PDB entry 5A2I | X-ray diffraction, 1.88 A resolution | chains H and P

== Chain H ==
Name: Ig lambda-1 chain V region S43
From: Mus musculus
Reference sequence: chimeric construct of P01801, P01727: residues 6-113 from P01801 (HV32_MOUSE) positions 6-117 (offset varies); residues 1002-1107 from P01727 positions 20-129 (offset varies)
Chain sequence (244 residues; each row starts with the number of its first residue; note: 873 numbers in that range are skipped by the numbering (no residue carries them; nothing is unmodelled there); a row labelled like 52A-52C holds insertion residues (52A, then the next letters in order)):
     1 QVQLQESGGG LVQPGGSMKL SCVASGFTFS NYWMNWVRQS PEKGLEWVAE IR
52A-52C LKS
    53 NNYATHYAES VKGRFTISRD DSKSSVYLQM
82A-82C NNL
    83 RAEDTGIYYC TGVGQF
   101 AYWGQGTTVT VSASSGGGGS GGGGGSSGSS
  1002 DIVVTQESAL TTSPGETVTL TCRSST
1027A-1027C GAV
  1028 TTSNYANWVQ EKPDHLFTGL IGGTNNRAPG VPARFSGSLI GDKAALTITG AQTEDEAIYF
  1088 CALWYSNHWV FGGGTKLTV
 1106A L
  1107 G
Not modelled in the structure: 113-130, 1002-1003
Differences from the reference sequence: cloning artifact (1-5); insertion (94-97); conflict Thr108 (Leu110 in P01801), Asp1002 (Gln20 in P01727), Ile1003 (Ala21 in P01727), Ala1078 (Thr98 in P01727), Ile1085 (Met106 in P01727); linker (114-130)
Disulfide bonds: Cys22-Cys92, Cys1023-Cys1088

== Chain P ==
Name: Antigen tn, ser is covalently bound to galnac
Chain sequence (6 residues; numbered 1 to 6; the number before each row is that of its first residue):
     1 APDSRP
Covalently attached groups: 2-acetamido-2-deoxy-alpha-D-galactopyranose (A2G) linked to Ser4
From the paper describing this entry:
  - conformationally variable residues (side-chain flip): Arg5
  - binding site for 2-acetamido-2-deoxy-alpha-D-galactopyranose: Asp3

== How chain H and chain P interact ==
Pairs across the interface (15):
  Asn31(H) - Arg5(P)
  Tyr32(H) - Asp3(P)
  Tyr32(H) - Arg5(P)  hydrogen bond
  Tyr32(H) - Pro6(P)  hydrogen bond (side chain-backbone)
  Trp33(H) - Ala1(P)
  Trp33(H) - Pro2(P)  hydrophobic
  Trp33(H) - Asp3(P)  hydrogen bond (backbone-side chain)
  Gln97(H) - Asp3(P)  hydrogen bond (side chain-backbone)
  Gln97(H) - Ser4(P)
  Tyr1032(H) - Ala1(P)  hydrogen bond (side chain-backbone)
  Tyr1032(H) - Pro2(P)
  Tyr1032(H) - Ser4(P)
  Trp1091(H) - Ala1(P)
  Trp1091(H) - Pro2(P)
  Trp1096(H) - Pro2(P)  hydrophobic
Also at the interface, not in a pair above, chain H (8 interface residues in all): Gly96
From the paper, about this interface:
  - residue pairs: Gln97(H)-Ser4(P), Asp3(P)-Trp33(H) (hydrophobic contact), Arg5(P)-Tyr32(H) (hydrophobic contact)
  - interface residues, chain P: Ala1(P), Pro2(P)

== In short ==
Chain H and chain P form an interface of 8 and 6 residues respectively, with 5 hydrogen bonds. Polar pairs
include Tyr32(H)-Arg5(P), Tyr32(H)-Pro6(P) and Trp33(H)-Asp3(P). The paper describes a contact between
Gln97(H) and Ser4(P); hydrophobic contacts between Asp3(P) and Trp33(H) and Arg5(P) and Tyr32(H). From the
paper: a binding site for 2-acetamido-2-deoxy-alpha-D-galactopyranose at Asp3(P); interface residues Ala1(P)
and Pro2(P).
Chain H is Ig lambda-1 chain V region S43 (Mus musculus) and chain P is Antigen tn, ser is covalently bound to
galnac; the structure, Crystal structure of scFv-SM3 in complex with APD-SGalNAc-RP, was determined by X-ray
diffraction (same publication as 5A2J, 5A2K and 5A2L).
